4WY6 - chain A; structure by X-ray diffraction, 2.10 A resolution.

# Chain A
Name: Beta-secretase 1
From: Homo sapiens
Notes: EC 3.4.23.46; fragment: protease
UniProtKB: P56817 (BACE1_HUMAN); residues -15 to 393 here correspond to UniProt positions 46-454 (UniProt number = residue number + 61)
Amino-acid sequence (415 residues; each row starts with the number of its first residue; numbers below 1 keep their minus sign (Glu-15 is residue -15)):
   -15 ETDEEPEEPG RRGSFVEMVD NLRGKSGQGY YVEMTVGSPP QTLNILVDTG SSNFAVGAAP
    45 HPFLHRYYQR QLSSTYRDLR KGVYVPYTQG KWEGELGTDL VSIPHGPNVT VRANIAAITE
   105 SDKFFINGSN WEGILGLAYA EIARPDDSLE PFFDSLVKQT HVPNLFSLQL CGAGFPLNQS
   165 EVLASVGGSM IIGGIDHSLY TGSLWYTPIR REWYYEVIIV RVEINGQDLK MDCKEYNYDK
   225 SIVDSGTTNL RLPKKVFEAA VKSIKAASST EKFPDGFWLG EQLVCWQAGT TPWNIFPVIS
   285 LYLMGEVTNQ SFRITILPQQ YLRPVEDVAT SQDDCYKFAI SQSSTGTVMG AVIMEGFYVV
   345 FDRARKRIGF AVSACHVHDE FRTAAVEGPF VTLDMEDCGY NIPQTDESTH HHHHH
Not modelled in the structure: -15 to -4, 158-166, 310-316, 386-399
Disulfide bonds: Cys155-Cys359, Cys217-Cys382, Cys269-Cys319
Construct notes: expression tag (394-399)
Ligand contacts: 3VP ((4aR,6R,8aS)-8a-(2,4-difluorophenyl)-6-(fluoromethyl)-4,4a,5,6,8,8a-hexahydropyrano[3,4-d][1,3]thiazin-2-amine): Leu30, Asp32, Gly34, Ser35, Val69, Tyr71, Phe108, Ile110, Trp115, Ile118, Arg128, Asp228, Gly230, Thr231

# In short
Ligands of chain A: compound 3VP.
Chain A is Beta-secretase 1 (Homo sapiens); the structure, Crystal structure of human BACE-1 bound to Compound
36, was determined by X-ray diffraction (same publication as 4WY1 and 4X2L).
